PDB entry 3IWK | X-ray diffraction, 2.40 A resolution | chains A and B

== Chain A (and B) ==
Protein: Aminoaldehyde dehydrogenase
Organism: Pisum sativum
Notes: EC 1.2.1.19; chain B of this document is another copy of the same molecule, construct and numbering; everything in this record applies to it too
Reference sequence: Q8VWZ1 (Q8VWZ1_PEA); residue numbers follow UniProt; this construct covers 1-503
Sequence (503 residues; row label = number of the first residue in the row):
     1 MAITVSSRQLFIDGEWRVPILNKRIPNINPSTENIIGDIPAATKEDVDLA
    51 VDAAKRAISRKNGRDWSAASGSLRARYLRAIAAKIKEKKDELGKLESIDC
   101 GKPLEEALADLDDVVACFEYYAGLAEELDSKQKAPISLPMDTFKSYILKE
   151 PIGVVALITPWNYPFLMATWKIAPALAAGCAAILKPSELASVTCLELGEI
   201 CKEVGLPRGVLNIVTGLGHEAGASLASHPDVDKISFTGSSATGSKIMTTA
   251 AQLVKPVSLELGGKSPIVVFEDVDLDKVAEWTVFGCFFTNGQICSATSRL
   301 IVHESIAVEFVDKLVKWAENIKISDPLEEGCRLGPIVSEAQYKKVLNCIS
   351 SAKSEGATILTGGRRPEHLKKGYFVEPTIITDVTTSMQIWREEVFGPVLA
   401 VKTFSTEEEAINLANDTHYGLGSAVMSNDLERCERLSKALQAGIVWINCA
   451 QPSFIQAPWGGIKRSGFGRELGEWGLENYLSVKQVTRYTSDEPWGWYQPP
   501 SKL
Not modelled in the structure: 1-6, 503
Metal / ion sites: Na+: N27, D99, L189
Small-molecule neighbours: NAD (nicotinamide-adenine-dinucleotide): P160, W161, E188, G218, H219, G222, A223, T237, G238, S239, T242, K245, I246, E260, L261, G262, C294, Q341, K344, E393, F395
Swiss-Prot annotation at these positions:
  - motif: S501 to L503 (Microbody targeting signal)
  - active site: E260 (Proton acceptor), C294 (Nucleophile)
  - binding site (Na(+)): N27, I28, D99, L189
  - binding site (NAD(+)): G238 to K245, C294, E393
  - site: N162 (Transition state stabilizer)

== Interface between chain A and chain B ==
Residue-residue contacts (156; chain A residue first):
  R60(A) with I411(B); A439(B)
  E105(A) with W496(B)
  E106(A) with W496(B)
  K133(A) with E434(B), salt bridge
  I136(A) with Q456(B)
  S137(A) with Q456(B)
  L138(A) with F454(B), hydrophobic
  P139(A) with Q456(B)
  F143(A) with C449(B), hydrophobic; P452(B), hydrophobic; F454(B), hydrophobic
  I147(A) with P458(B), hydrophobic
  E150(A) with K438(B)
  S244(A) with A251(B), hydrogen bond (side chain-backbone); Q252(B)
  M247(A) with M247(B); A250(B), hydrophobic; A251(B), hydrophobic; K255(B)
  T248(A) with A251(B)
  A251(A) with S244(B), hydrogen bond (backbone-side chain); M247(B), hydrophobic; T248(B)
  Q252(A) with S244(B)
  L253(A) with R464(B)
  V254(A) with S244(B); L259(B), hydrophobic; L261(B), hydrophobic; R464(B); F467(B)
  K255(A) with M247(B); F467(B)
  P256(A) with F467(B)
  L259(A) with V254(B), hydrophobic
  L261(A) with V254(B), hydrophobic
  K277(A) with D491(B), salt bridge
  E280(A) with W494(B); G495(B), hydrogen bond (side chain-backbone); W496(B), hydrogen bond (side chain-backbone); Y497(B), hydrogen bond (side chain-backbone)
  W281(A) with Y488(B); W494(B), hydrophobic
  V283(A) with Y497(B), hydrophobic
  F284(A) with W494(B); W496(B); Y497(B), hydrophobic
  F287(A) with Y497(B)
  F288(A) with W496(B); Y497(B)
  K316(A) with P500(B)
  W317(A) with Y497(B), hydrophobic; P499(B), hydrophobic; P500(B)
  N320(A) with Q498(B), hydrogen bond (side chain-backbone); P499(B), hydrogen bond (side chain-backbone); P500(B)
  I321(A) with Y497(B), hydrophobic
  R332(A) with W496(B), hydrogen bond (side chain-backbone); Y497(B)
  L430(A) with R487(B)
  E434(A) with K133(B), salt bridge
  S437(A) with K483(B), hydrogen bond (backbone-side chain); V485(B)
  K438(A) with L148(B); E150(B); K483(B)
  L440(A) with K483(B), hydrogen bond (backbone-side chain)
  A442(A) with K483(B)
  G443(A) with V482(B); K483(B); Q484(B), hydrogen bond (backbone-backbone)
  I444(A) with Q484(B)
  V445(A) with K483(B); Q484(B), hydrogen bond (backbone-backbone); V485(B); T486(B), hydrogen bond (backbone-backbone)
  W446(A) with T486(B)
  I447(A) with V485(B), hydrophobic; T486(B), hydrogen bond (backbone-backbone); R487(B); Y488(B), hydrogen bond (backbone-backbone)
  N448(A) with Y488(B)
  C449(A) with F143(B), hydrophobic; Y488(B), hydrophobic
  P452(A) with F143(B), hydrophobic
  F454(A) with L138(B), hydrophobic; M140(B), hydrophobic; F143(B), hydrophobic
  Q456(A) with I136(B); S137(B); P139(B)
  A457(A) with Q484(B)
  P458(A) with I147(B), hydrophobic; V482(B), hydrophobic; Q484(B), hydrogen bond (backbone-side chain)
  I462(A) with S481(B)
  R464(A) with L253(B)
  G466(A) with V254(B)
  F467(A) with V254(B); K255(B); P256(B)
  R469(A) with V482(B), hydrogen bond (side chain-backbone)
  W474(A) with I147(B), hydrophobic; V482(B)
  S481(A) with I462(B)
  V482(A) with G443(B); P458(B), hydrophobic; R469(B), hydrogen bond (backbone-side chain); W474(B)
  K483(A) with S437(B), hydrogen bond (side chain-backbone); K438(B); L440(B), hydrogen bond (side chain-backbone); A442(B); G443(B); V445(B)
  Q484(A) with G443(B), hydrogen bond (backbone-backbone); I444(B); V445(B), hydrogen bond (backbone-backbone); A457(B), hydrogen bond (side chain-backbone); P458(B), hydrogen bond (side chain-backbone)
  V485(A) with V445(B); I447(B), hydrophobic
  T486(A) with V445(B), hydrogen bond (backbone-backbone); W446(B); I447(B), hydrogen bond (backbone-backbone)
  R487(A) with L430(B); I447(B)
  Y488(A) with W281(B); I447(B), hydrogen bond (backbone-backbone); N448(B); C449(B), hydrophobic
  D491(A) with K277(B), salt bridge
  W494(A) with E280(B); W281(B), hydrophobic; F284(B)
  G495(A) with E280(B), hydrogen bond (backbone-side chain)
  W496(A) with E105(B); E106(B); E280(B), hydrogen bond (backbone-side chain); F288(B); R332(B), hydrogen bond (backbone-side chain)
  Y497(A) with E280(B); V283(B), hydrophobic; F284(B), hydrophobic; F287(B); F288(B), hydrogen bond (side chain-backbone); W317(B); I321(B), hydrophobic; R332(B)
  Q498(A) with W317(B); N320(B), hydrogen bond (backbone-side chain)
  P499(A) with W317(B), hydrophobic; N320(B), hydrogen bond (backbone-side chain)
  P500(A) with W317(B); N320(B)
Other interface residues (no listed pair), chain A (84 interface residues in all): M140, S145, Y146, L148, P229, G243, A250, W459, K463, K502
Other interface residues (no listed pair), chain B (84 interface residues in all): S145, Y146, G243, K316, W459, K463, G466, P493

== Overview ==
Chain A and chain B each contribute 84 residues to their interface, with 33 hydrogen bonds and 4 salt bridges.
Polar contacts include K133(A)-E434(B), K277(A)-D491(B) and S244(A)-A251(B). Bound to chain A: NAD.
Chain A and chain B are both Aminoaldehyde dehydrogenase (Pisum sativum); the structure, Crystal structure of
aminoaldehyde dehydrogenase 1 from Pisum sativum (PsAMADH1), was determined by X-ray diffraction, deposited
together with 3IWJ.
